PDB entry 7LBX | X-ray diffraction, 2.70 A resolution | chains A and C of the 6 polymer chains in the assembly

== Chain A ==
Molecule: Transcription factor A, mitochondrial
Source organism: Homo sapiens
UniProtKB: Q00059 (TFAM_HUMAN); residues 43-246 here = UniProt positions 43-246
Chain sequence (204 residues; each row starts with the number of its first residue):
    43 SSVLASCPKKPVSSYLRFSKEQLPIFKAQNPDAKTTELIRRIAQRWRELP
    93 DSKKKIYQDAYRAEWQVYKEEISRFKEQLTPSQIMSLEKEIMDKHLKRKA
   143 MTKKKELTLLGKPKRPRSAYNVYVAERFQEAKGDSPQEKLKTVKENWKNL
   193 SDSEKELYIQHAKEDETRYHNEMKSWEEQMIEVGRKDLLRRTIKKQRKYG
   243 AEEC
Disordered / not traced: 43, 234-246
What the authors report for this chain:
  - binding site for the 22-nt DNA strand: Tyr57, Leu58, Ser61, Pro178, Leu182
  - specificity-determining residues: Ser61, Pro178

== Chain C ==
Molecule: 22-nt DNA strand
Sequence (22 nucleotides; each row starts with the number of its first residue):
     1 TTAACAGTCACCCCCCAACTAA
Metal / ion sites: Mg2+ near DC12 (its only coordinating residue here)

== Interface between chain A and chain C ==
Contacting residue pairs (41; chain A residue first):
  Lys52(A) - DA4(C)  salt bridge to the phosphate
  Val54(A) - DC5(C)  sugar contact
  Leu58(A) - DA4(C)  base contact
  Leu58(A) - DC5(C)  base contact
  Ser61(A) - DC5(C)  base contact
  Lys62(A) - DC5(C)  phosphate contact
  Lys62(A) - DA6(C)  phosphate contact
  Leu65(A) - DA6(C)  sugar contact
  Lys69(A) - DG7(C)  hydrogen bond to the phosphate
  Lys69(A) - DT8(C)  salt bridge to the phosphate
  Lys76(A) - DT8(C)  base contact
  Thr77(A) - DG7(C)  hydrogen bond to the sugar
  Ile81(A) - DA6(C)  base contact
  Lys139(A) - DC13(C)  salt bridge to the phosphate
  Lys139(A) - DC14(C)  phosphate contact
  Arg140(A) - DA3(C)  salt bridge to the phosphate
  Met143(A) - DC12(C)  sugar contact
  Met143(A) - DC13(C)  sugar contact
  Lys146(A) - DC13(C)  salt bridge to the phosphate
  Lys147(A) - DC12(C)  sugar contact
  Thr150(A) - DC12(C)  phosphate contact
  Arg157(A) - DT20(C)  hydrogen bond to the base
  Arg157(A) - DA21(C)  sugar contact
  Pro158(A) - DA21(C)  sugar contact
  Ser160(A) - DC19(C)  phosphate contact
  Tyr162(A) - DA17(C)  hydrogen bond to the base
  Tyr162(A) - DA18(C)  sugar contact
  Tyr162(A) - DC19(C)  sugar contact
  Gln179(A) - DC15(C)  hydrogen bond to the base
  Gln179(A) - DC16(C)  sugar contact
  Leu182(A) - DC16(C)  base contact
  Leu182(A) - DA17(C)  base contact
  Lys183(A) - DC16(C)  hydrogen bond to the phosphate
  Lys183(A) - DA17(C)  salt bridge to the phosphate
  Lys186(A) - DA17(C)  phosphate contact
  Lys186(A) - DA18(C)  phosphate contact
  Trp189(A) - DA18(C)  phosphate contact
  Trp189(A) - DC19(C)  hydrogen bond to the phosphate
  Tyr211(A) - DA21(C)  phosphate contact
  Tyr211(A) - DA22(C)  hydrogen bond to the phosphate
  Arg232(A) - DA22(C)  salt bridge to the phosphate
Interface residues without a listed pair, chain A (34 interface residues in all): Lys51, Thr78, Lys136, Lys141, Asn163, Pro178, Glu208
Interface residues without a listed pair, chain C (18 interface residues in all): DT2

== In short ==
34 residues of chain A face 18 of chain C across their interface, with 8 hydrogen bonds and 7 salt bridges.
Among the polar pairs are Arg157(A)-DT20(C), Tyr162(A)-DA17(C) and Gln179(A)-DC15(C). The paper reports a
binding site for the 22-nt DNA strand at Tyr57(A), Leu58(A) and Ser61(A) among others; specificity
determinants Ser61(A) and Pro178(A).
Chain A is Transcription factor A, mitochondrial (Homo sapiens) and chain C is a 22-nt DNA strand; the
structure, Crystal structure of TFAM (mitochondrial transcription factor A) in complex with LSP, was
determined by X-ray diffraction together with 7LBW from the same study.
